PDB entry 8V9J | electron microscopy, 3.10 A resolution | chains a and l of the 59 polymer chains in the assembly

[Chain a]
Molecule: 16S Ribosomal RNA
Source organism: Mycolicibacterium smegmatis MC2 155
Sequence (1528 nucleotides; each row starts with the number of its first residue):
     1 UUUUUGUUUG GAGAGUUUGA UCCUGGCUCA GGACGAACGC UGGCGGCGUG CUUAACACAU
    61 GCAAGUCGAA CGGAAAGGCC CUUUCGGGGG UACUCGAGUG GCGAACGGGU GAGUAACACG
   121 UGGGUGAUCU GCCCUGCACU UUGGGAUAAG CCUGGGAAAC UGGGUCUAAU ACCGAAUACA
   181 CCCUGCUGGU CGCAUGGCCU GGUAGGGGAA AGCUUUUGCG GUGUGGGAUG GGCCCGCGGC
   241 CUAUCAGCUU GUUGGUGGGG UGAUGGCCUA CCAAGGCGAC GACGGGUAGC CGGCCUGAGA
   301 GGGUGACCGG CCACACUGGG ACUGAGAUAC GGCCCAGACU CCUACGGGAG GCAGCAGUGG
   361 GGAAUAUUGC ACAAUGGGCG CAAGCCUGAU GCAGCGACGC CGCGUGAGGG AUGACGGCCU
   421 UCGGGUUGUA AACCUCUUUC AGCACAGACG AAGCGCAAGU GACGGUAUGU GCAGAAGAAG
   481 GACCGGCCAA CUACGUGCCA GCAGCCGCGG UAAUACGUAG GGUCCGAGCG UUGUCCGGAA
   541 UUACUGGGCG UAAAGAGCUC GUAGGUGGUU UGUCGCGUUG UUCGUGAAAA CUCACAGCUU
   601 AACUGUGGGC GUGCGGGCGA UACGGGCAGA CUAGAGUACU GCAGGGGAGA CUGGAAUUCC
   661 UGGUGUAGCG GUGGAAUGCG CAGAUAUCAG GAGGAACACC GGUGGCGAAG GCGGGUCUCU
   721 GGGCAGUAAC UGACGCUGAG GAGCGAAAGC GUGGGGAGCG AACAGGAUUA GAUACCCUGG
   781 UAGUCCACGC CGUAAACGGU GGGUACUAGG UGUGGGUUUC CUUCCUUGGG AUCCGUGCCG
   841 UAGCUAACGC AUUAAGUACC CCGCCUGGGG AGUACGGCCG CAAGGCUAAA ACUCAAAGGA
   901 AUUGACGGGG GCCCGCACAA GCGGCGGAGC AUGUGGAUUA AUUCGAUGCA ACGCGAAGAA
   961 CCUUACCUGG GUUUGACAUG CACAGGACGC CGGCAGAGAU GUCGGUUCCC UUGUGGCCUG
  1021 UGUGCAGGUG GUGCAUGGCU GUCGUCAGCU CGUGUCGUGA GAUGUUGGGU UAAGUCCCGC
  1081 AACGAGCGCA ACCCUUGUCU CAUGUUGCCA GCACGUUAUG GUGGGGACUC GUGAGAGACU
  1141 GCCGGGGUCA ACUCGGAGGA AGGUGGGGAU GACGUCAAGU CAUCAUGCCC CUUAUGUCCA
  1201 GGGCUUCACA CAUGCUACAA UGGCCGGUAC AAAGGGCUGC GAUGCCGUGA GGUGGAGCGA
  1261 AUCCUUUCAA AGCCGGUCUC AGUUCGGAUC GGGGUCUGCA ACUCGACCCC GUGAAGUCGG
  1321 AGUCGCUAGU AAUCGCAGAU CAGCAACGCU GCGGUGAAUA CGUUCCCGGG CCUUGUACAC
  1381 ACCGCCCGUC ACGUCAUGAA AGUCGGUAAC ACCCGAAGCC GGUGGCCUAA CCCUUGUGGA
  1441 GGGAGCCGUC GAAGGUGGGA UCGGCGAUUG GGACGAAGUC GUAACAAGGU AGCCGUACCG
  1501 GAAGGUGCGG CUGGAUCACC UCCUUUCU
Unresolved in the structure: 1-6, 1518-1528

[Chain l]
Molecule: 30S ribosomal protein S12
Source organism: Mycolicibacterium smegmatis MC2 155
Reference sequence: A0QS96 (RS12_MYCS2); residues 1-124 here = UniProt positions 1-124
Chain sequence (124 residues; each row starts with the number of its first residue):
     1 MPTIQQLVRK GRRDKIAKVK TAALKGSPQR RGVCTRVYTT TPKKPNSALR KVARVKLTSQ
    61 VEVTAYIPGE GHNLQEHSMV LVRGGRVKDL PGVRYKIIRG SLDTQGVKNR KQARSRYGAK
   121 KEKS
Unresolved in the structure: 1, 124
Curated features (UniProtKB/Swiss-Prot):
  - modified residue: Asp-89 (3-methylthioaspartic acid)

[How chain a and chain l interact]
Residue-residue contacts - 102 pairs, chain a then chain l:
  G26(a) / Lys-15(l)  salt bridge to the phosphate
  A37(a) / Gln-29(l)  hydrogen bond to the sugar
  C38(a) / Gln-29(l)  sugar contact
  C38(a) / Ile-98(l)  sugar contact
  C38(a) / Ser-101(l)  phosphate contact
  G39(a) / Ser-101(l)  sugar contact
  G39(a) / Ser-115(l)  hydrogen bond to the sugar
  G39(a) / Gly-118(l)  sugar contact
  C40(a) / Arg-114(l)  hydrogen bond to the sugar
  C40(a) / Ser-115(l)  sugar contact
  C40(a) / Ala-119(l)  sugar contact
  C40(a) / Lys-120(l)  salt bridge to the phosphate
  C40(a) / Lys-121(l)  phosphate contact
  U41(a) / Lys-120(l)  phosphate contact
  U41(a) / Lys-121(l)  hydrogen bond to the phosphate
  G362(a) / Arg-30(l)  phosphate contact
  G362(a) / Arg-31(l)  salt bridge to the phosphate
  A363(a) / Gly-26(l)  hydrogen bond to the base
  A363(a) / Ser-27(l)  hydrogen bond to the base
  A363(a) / Pro-28(l)  base contact
  A363(a) / Gln-29(l)  base contact
  A363(a) / Arg-30(l)  salt bridge to the phosphate
  A363(a) / Arg-31(l)  salt bridge to the phosphate
  A363(a) / Thr-58(l)  hydrogen bond to the phosphate
  A363(a) / Leu-81(l)  sugar contact
  G481(a) / Arg-114(l)  salt bridge to the phosphate
  G481(a) / Ser-115(l)  phosphate contact
  G481(a) / Lys-121(l)  salt bridge to the phosphate
  A482(a) / Ala-113(l)  phosphate contact
  A482(a) / Arg-114(l)  hydrogen bond to the phosphate
  A482(a) / Ser-115(l)  hydrogen bond to the phosphate
  C483(a) / Ala-113(l)  phosphate contact
  C483(a) / Arg-116(l)  salt bridge to the phosphate
  C484(a) / Gln-112(l)  base contact
  C498(a) / Pro-45(l)  base contact
  C498(a) / Ser-47(l)  phosphate contact
  C499(a) / Ser-47(l)  hydrogen bond to the phosphate
  A500(a) / Ala-48(l)  phosphate contact
  A500(a) / Leu-49(l)  hydrogen bond to the phosphate
  A500(a) / Glu-70(l)  hydrogen bond to the sugar
  G501(a) / Arg-50(l)  hydrogen bond to the base
  G501(a) / Lys-51(l)  salt bridge to the phosphate
  G501(a) / Gly-69(l)  phosphate contact
  G501(a) / Glu-70(l)  phosphate contact
  C502(a) / Arg-50(l)  base contact
  C502(a) / Tyr-66(l)  hydrogen bond to the phosphate
  C502(a) / Gly-69(l)  hydrogen bond to the phosphate
  C502(a) / Asp-89(l)  base contact
  C502(a) / Tyr-117(l)  phosphate contact
  A503(a) / Val-87(l)  base contact
  A503(a) / Lys-88(l)  base contact
  A503(a) / Asp-89(l)  hydrogen bond to the base
  A503(a) / Arg-116(l)  salt bridge to the phosphate
  C506(a) / Lys-88(l)  salt bridge to the phosphate
  G507(a) / Asn-46(l)  hydrogen bond to the base
  C508(a) / Asn-46(l)  hydrogen bond to the base
  G509(a) / Asn-46(l)  base contact
  G509(a) / Ser-47(l)  hydrogen bond to the base
  G517(a) / Arg-110(l)  salt bridge to the phosphate
  U518(a) / Arg-110(l)  salt bridge to the phosphate
  U518(a) / Lys-111(l)  hydrogen bond to the phosphate
  U518(a) / Gln-112(l)  hydrogen bond to the phosphate
  A519(a) / Lys-111(l)  phosphate contact
  G530(a) / Arg-116(l)  sugar contact
  U531(a) / Arg-83(l)  sugar contact
  U532(a) / Pro-28(l)  hydrogen bond to the sugar
  U532(a) / Arg-83(l)  sugar contact
  U532(a) / Gly-84(l)  phosphate contact
  G533(a) / Thr-21(l)  phosphate contact
  G533(a) / Leu-24(l)  sugar contact
  G533(a) / Ser-27(l)  sugar contact
  G533(a) / Pro-28(l)  sugar contact
  G533(a) / Gly-84(l)  phosphate contact
  U534(a) / Lys-20(l)  phosphate contact
  U541(a) / Lys-15(l)  base contact
  U542(a) / Arg-12(l)  base contact
  U542(a) / Arg-13(l)  hydrogen bond to the base
  U542(a) / Asp-14(l)  hydrogen bond to the sugar
  U542(a) / Lys-15(l)  base contact
  A543(a) / Arg-12(l)  sugar contact
  C544(a) / Leu-7(l)  phosphate contact
  C544(a) / Arg-12(l)  salt bridge to the phosphate
  G547(a) / Pro-2(l)  base contact
  G547(a) / Arg-12(l)  hydrogen bond to the base
  G548(a) / Pro-2(l)  base contact
  G565(a) / Gln-5(l)  sugar contact
  C861(a) / Thr-3(l)  phosphate contact
  C862(a) / Thr-3(l)  phosphate contact
  C862(a) / Gln-5(l)  phosphate contact
  C862(a) / Gln-6(l)  phosphate contact
  C862(a) / Arg-9(l)  salt bridge to the phosphate
  G863(a) / Gln-6(l)  hydrogen bond to the phosphate
  G863(a) / Arg-9(l)  salt bridge to the phosphate
  C864(a) / Pro-2(l)  base contact
  U866(a) / Lys-15(l)  hydrogen bond to the sugar
  G867(a) / Lys-15(l)  salt bridge to the phosphate
  C892(a) / Arg-94(l)  salt bridge to the phosphate
  U893(a) / Lys-18(l)  base contact
  U893(a) / Arg-94(l)  salt bridge to the phosphate
  C894(a) / Pro-91(l)  phosphate contact
  A895(a) / Lys-88(l)  phosphate contact
  G1475(a) / Lys-43(l)  salt bridge to the phosphate
Other interface residues (no listed pair), chain a (59 interface residues in all): A36, U242, G480, G504, C505, G564, A739, C865, A890, C1474, A1476
Other interface residues (no listed pair), chain l (64 interface residues in all): Lys-10, Ile-16, Lys-44, Pro-68, Gly-85, Arg-86, Gly-92, Arg-99, Gly-100, Asn-109

[Summary]
The interface between chain a and chain l involves 59 residues on one side and 64 on the other, with 27
hydrogen bonds and 20 salt bridges. Polar contacts include A363(a)/Gly-26(l), A363(a)/Ser-27(l) and
G501(a)/Arg-50(l).
Chain a is 16S Ribosomal RNA and chain l is 30S ribosomal protein S12, both from Mycolicibacterium smegmatis
MC2 155; the structure, Cryo-EM structure of the Mycobacterium smegmatis 70S ribosome in complex with
hibernation factor Msmeg1130 (Balon) (Structure ..., was determined by electron microscopy together with 8V9K
and 8V9L from the same study.
